5THB - chains A and C of the 6 polymer chains in the assembly; structure by X-ray diffraction, 2.41 A resolution.

# Chain A (and C)
Protein: Hemagglutinin HA1 chain
From: Influenza A virus
Notes: chain C of this document is another copy of the same molecule, construct and numbering; everything in this record applies to it too
UniProt: A0A0J9X252 (A0A0J9X252_9INFA); the construct lacks a stretch of the UniProt sequence and is renumbered around it, so the offset changes along the chain: 7-129 = UniProt 1-123; 130-158 = UniProt 125-153; 159-263 = UniProt 156-260; 265-276 = UniProt 261-272; 1 more segments
Sequence (323 residues; numbered 7 to 326 plus 4 insertion-coded residues; 1 number in that range is skipped by the numbering (no residue carries it; nothing is unmodelled there); the number before each row is that of its first residue; a row labelled like 158A-158B holds insertion residues (158A, then the next letters in order)):
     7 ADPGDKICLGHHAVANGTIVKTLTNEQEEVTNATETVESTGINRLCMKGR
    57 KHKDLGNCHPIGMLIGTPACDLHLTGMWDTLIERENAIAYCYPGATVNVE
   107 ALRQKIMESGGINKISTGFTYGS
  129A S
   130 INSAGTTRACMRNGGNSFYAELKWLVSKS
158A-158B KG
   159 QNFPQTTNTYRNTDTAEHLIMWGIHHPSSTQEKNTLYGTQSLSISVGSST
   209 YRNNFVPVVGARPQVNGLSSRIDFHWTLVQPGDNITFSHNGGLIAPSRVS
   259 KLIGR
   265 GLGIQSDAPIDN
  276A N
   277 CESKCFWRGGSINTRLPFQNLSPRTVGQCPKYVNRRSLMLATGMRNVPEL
Disordered / not traced: 7-10, 326 (chain C: 7-10)
Cystine bridges: Cys52-Cys277, Cys64-Cys76, Cys97-Cys139, Cys281-Cys305
Covalent attachments: N-acetylglucosamine (NAG) linked to Asn38, Asn242
Sequence notes: engineered mutation Thr193 (Asp190 in A0A0J9X252), Leu226 (Gln223 in A0A0J9X252), Ser228 (Gly225 in A0A0J9X252)
What the authors report for this chain:
  - mutagenesis - Q226L/G228S, G228S: abolished binding to alpha2-3 sialosides
  - mutagenesis - Q226L/G228S: unchanged binding to human-type alpha2-6 receptors
  - specificity-determining residues: Lys158A

# How chain A and chain C interact
Residue-residue contacts - 19 pairs, chain A then chain C:
  His184(A) with Arg210(C)
  Val216(A) with Ser201(C); Ser203(C); Asn212(C)
  Val217(A) with Ser203(C), hydrogen bond (backbone-side chain)
  Gly218(A) with Ser203(C); Ser246(C)
  Ala219(A) with Thr244(C); Ser246(C), hydrogen bond (backbone-side chain)
  Arg220(A) with Arg210(C)
  Pro221(A) with Gly205(C); Ser206(C); Ser207(C); Asp241(C); Asn242(C)
  Val223(A) with Ser207(C)
  Arg229(A) with Ser206(C), hydrogen bond (side chain-backbone); Arg210(C)
  Asp231(A) with Arg210(C), salt bridge

# In short
Chain A and chain C form an interface of 10 and 11 residues respectively, with 3 hydrogen bonds and 1 salt
bridge. Polar contacts include Asp231(A)-Arg210(C), Val217(A)-Ser203(C) and Ala219(A)-Ser246(C).
N-acetylglucosamine is covalently linked to Asn38(A) and Asn242(A). From the paper: Q226L/G228S and G228S of
chain A abolish binding to alpha2-3 sialosides; the specificity determinant Lys158A(A).
Chain A and chain C are both Hemagglutinin HA1 chain (Influenza A virus); the structure, Crystal structure of
H10 hemagglutinin mutant (T193D-Q226L-G228S) from Jiangxi-Donghu (2013) H10N8 influenza virus, was determined
by X-ray diffraction together with 5TGO, 5TGU, 5TGV, 5TH0, 5TH1, 5THC and 5THF from the same study.
